PDB entry 4IQJ | X-ray diffraction, 3.20 A resolution | chains G and C of the 16 polymer chains in the assembly

== Chain G ==
Molecule: 20-nt DNA strand
Sequence (20 nucleotides; row label = number of the first residue in the row):
     1 CGAAACGACG GCCAGTGCCA

== Chain C ==
Name: DNA polymerase III subunit alpha
Organism: Thermus aquaticus
Notes: EC 2.7.7.7; fragment: DNA polymerase III subunit alpha
UniProtKB: Q9XDH5 (DPO3A_THEAQ); residue numbers follow UniProt; this construct covers 1-1220
Sequence (1220 residues; row label = number of the first residue in the row):
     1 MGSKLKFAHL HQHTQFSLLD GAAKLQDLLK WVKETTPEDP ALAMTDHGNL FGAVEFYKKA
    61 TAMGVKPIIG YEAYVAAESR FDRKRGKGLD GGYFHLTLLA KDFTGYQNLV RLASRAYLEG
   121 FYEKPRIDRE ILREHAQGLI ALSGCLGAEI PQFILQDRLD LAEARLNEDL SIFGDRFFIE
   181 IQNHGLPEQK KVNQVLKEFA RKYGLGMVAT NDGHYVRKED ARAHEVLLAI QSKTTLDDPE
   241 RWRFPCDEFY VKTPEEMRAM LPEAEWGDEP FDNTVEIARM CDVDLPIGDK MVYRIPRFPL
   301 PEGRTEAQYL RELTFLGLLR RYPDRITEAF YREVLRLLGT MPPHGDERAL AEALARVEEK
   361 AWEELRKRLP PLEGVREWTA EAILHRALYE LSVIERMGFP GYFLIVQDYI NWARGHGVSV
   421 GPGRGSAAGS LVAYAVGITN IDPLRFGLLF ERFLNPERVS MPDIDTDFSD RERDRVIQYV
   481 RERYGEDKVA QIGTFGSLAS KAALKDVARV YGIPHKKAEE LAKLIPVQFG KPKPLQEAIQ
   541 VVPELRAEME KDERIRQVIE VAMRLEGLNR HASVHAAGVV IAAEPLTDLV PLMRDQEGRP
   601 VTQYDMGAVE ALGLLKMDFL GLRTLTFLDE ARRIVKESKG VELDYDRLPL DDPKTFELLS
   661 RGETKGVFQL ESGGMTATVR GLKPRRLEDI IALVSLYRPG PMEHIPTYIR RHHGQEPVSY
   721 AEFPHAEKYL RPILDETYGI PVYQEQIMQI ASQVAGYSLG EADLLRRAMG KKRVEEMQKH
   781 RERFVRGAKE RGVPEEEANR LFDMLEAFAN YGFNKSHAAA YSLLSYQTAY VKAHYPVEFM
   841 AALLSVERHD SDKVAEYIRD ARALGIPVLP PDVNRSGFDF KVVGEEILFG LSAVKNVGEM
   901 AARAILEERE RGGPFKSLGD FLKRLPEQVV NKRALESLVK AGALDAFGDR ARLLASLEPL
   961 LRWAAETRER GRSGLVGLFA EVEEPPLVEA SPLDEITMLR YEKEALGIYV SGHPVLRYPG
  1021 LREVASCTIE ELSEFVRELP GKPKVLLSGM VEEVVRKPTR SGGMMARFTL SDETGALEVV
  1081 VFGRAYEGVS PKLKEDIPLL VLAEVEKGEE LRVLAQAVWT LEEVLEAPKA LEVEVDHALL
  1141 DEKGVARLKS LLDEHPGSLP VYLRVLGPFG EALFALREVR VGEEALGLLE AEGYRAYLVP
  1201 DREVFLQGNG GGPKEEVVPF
Not modelled in the structure: 1-4, 84-91, 339-345, 368-376, 496-498, 539-540, 978-981, 1055-1066, 1107-1111
Bound ions: Zn2+ site 1: His-11, His-13, Glu-72, Asp-212; Zn2+ site 2 near His-47 (its only coordinating residue here); Zn2+ site 3: Glu-72, His-95, Cys-145; Mg2+: Asp-463, Asp-465

== Interface between chain G and chain C ==
Pairs across the interface - 6 pairs, chain G then chain C:
  DC1(G) / Lys-636(C)  salt bridge to the phosphate
  DA3(G) / Arg-475(C)  salt bridge to the phosphate
  DG11(G) / Glu-302(C)  sugar contact
  DC12(G) / Glu-302(C)  phosphate contact
  DC12(G) / Gly-303(C)  phosphate contact
  DC12(G) / Arg-304(C)  salt bridge to the phosphate

== Summary ==
The interface between chain G and chain C involves 4 residues on one side and 5 on the other, with 3 salt
bridges. Among the polar pairs are DC1(G)/Lys-636(C), DA3(G)/Arg-475(C) and DC12(G)/Arg-304(C). The Zn2+ site
1 is built by His-11(C), His-13(C), Glu-72(C) and Asp-212(C).
Chain G is a 20-nt DNA strand and chain C is DNA polymerase III subunit alpha (Thermus aquaticus); the
structure, Structure of PolIIIalpha-Tauc-DNA complex suggests an atomic model of the replisome, was determined
by X-ray diffraction.
